PDB entry 6ZIY | electron microscopy, 4.25 A resolution (low resolution: residue-level contacts below are approximate; hydrogen-bond / salt-bridge calls are withheld) | chains L and M of the 15 polymer chains in the assembly

[Chain L]
Name: NADH-quinone oxidoreductase subunit 12
From: Thermus thermophilus
Notes: EC 7.1.1.-
Reference sequence: Q56227 (NQO12_THET8); residue numbers follow UniProt; this construct covers 1-606
Sequence (606 residues; numbered 1 to 606; the number before each row is that of its first residue):
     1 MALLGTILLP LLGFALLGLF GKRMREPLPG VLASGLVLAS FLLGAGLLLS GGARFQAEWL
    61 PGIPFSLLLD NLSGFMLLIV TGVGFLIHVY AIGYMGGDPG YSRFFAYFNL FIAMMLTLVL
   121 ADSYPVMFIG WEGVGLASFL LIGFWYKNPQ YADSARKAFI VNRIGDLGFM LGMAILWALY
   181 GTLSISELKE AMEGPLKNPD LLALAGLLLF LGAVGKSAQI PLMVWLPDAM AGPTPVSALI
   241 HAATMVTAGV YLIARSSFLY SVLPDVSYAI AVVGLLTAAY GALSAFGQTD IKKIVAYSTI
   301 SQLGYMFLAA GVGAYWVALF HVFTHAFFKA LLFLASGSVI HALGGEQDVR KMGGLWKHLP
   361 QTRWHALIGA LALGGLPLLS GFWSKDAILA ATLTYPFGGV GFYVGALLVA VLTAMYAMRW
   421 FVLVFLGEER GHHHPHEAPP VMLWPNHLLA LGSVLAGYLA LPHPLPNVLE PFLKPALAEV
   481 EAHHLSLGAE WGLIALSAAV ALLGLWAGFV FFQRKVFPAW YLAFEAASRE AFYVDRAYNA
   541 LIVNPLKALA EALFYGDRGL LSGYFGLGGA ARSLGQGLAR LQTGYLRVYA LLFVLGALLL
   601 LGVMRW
Unresolved in the structure: 606

[Chain M]
Name: NADH-quinone oxidoreductase subunit 13
From: Thermus thermophilus
Notes: EC 7.1.1.-
Reference sequence: Q56228 (NQO13_THET8); residue numbers follow UniProt; this construct covers 1-469
Sequence (469 residues; each row starts with the number of its first residue):
     1 MVVLAVLLPV VFGALLLLGL PRALGVLGAG LSFLLNLYLF LTHPGGVAHA FQAPLLPGAG
    61 VYWAFGLDGL SALFFLTIAL TVFLGALVAR VEGRFLGLAL LMEGLLLGLF AARDLLVFYV
   121 FFEAALIPAL LMLYLYGGEG RTRALYTFVL FTLVGSLPML AAVLGARLLS GSPTFLLEDL
   181 LAHPLQEEAA FWVFLGFALA FAIKTPLFPL HAWLPPFHQE NHPSGLADAL GTLYKVGVFA
   241 FFRFAIPLAP EGFAQAQGLL LFLAALSALY GAWVAFAAKD FKTLLAYAGL SHMGVAALGV
   301 FSGTPEGAMG GLYLLAASGV YTGGLFLLAG RLYERTGTLE IGRYRGLAQS APGLAALALI
   361 LFLAMVGLPG LSGFPGEFLT LLGAYKASPW LAALAFLSVI ASAAYALTAF QKTFWEEGGS
   421 GVKDLAGAEW GFALLSVLAL LLMGVFPGYF ARGLHPLAEA FAKLLGGGA
Unresolved in the structure: 468-469

[Chain L / chain M interface]
Residue-residue contacts (63):
  Glu58(L) with Gly448(M)
  Trp59(L) with Phe374(M); Gly444(M); Val445(M); Pro447(M); Gly448(M)
  Pro61(L) with Met309(M); Ala451(M)
  Pro125(L) with Phe378(M)
  Phe128(L) with Pro369(M); Phe374(M)
  Ile129(L) with Pro369(M)
  Glu132(L) with Pro369(M)
  Leu136(L) with Leu363(M)
  Phe139(L) with Trp415(M)
  Tyr146(L) with Gln349(M); Trp415(M); Glu416(M)
  Lys147(L) with Trp415(M); Glu417(M)
  Pro149(L) with Glu416(M)
  Ala152(L) with Gln411(M); Trp415(M)
  Asp153(L) with Gln411(M)
  Phe159(L) with Leu407(M)
  Arg163(L) with Val366(M); Gly367(M); Val399(M); Ile400(M); Ala403(M)
  Ile164(L) with Ile400(M)
  Leu167(L) with Phe396(M); Val399(M)
  Met170(L) with Leu381(M); Phe396(M)
  Leu171(L) with Leu381(M); Ala393(M)
  Met173(L) with Phe378(M)
  Ala174(L) with Leu382(M); Tyr385(M)
  Ile175(L) with Tyr385(M)
  Trp177(L) with Leu382(M); Lys386(M)
  Ala178(L) with Tyr385(M)
  Leu546(L) with Trp273(M)
  Leu549(L) with Trp273(M)
  Ala550(L) with Ala277(M)
  Leu553(L) with Tyr270(M); Trp273(M); Val274(M)
  Phe554(L) with Ala277(M)
  Asp557(L) with His211(M); Pro215(M); Tyr270(M); Tyr287(M)
  Leu561(L) with Ala212(M); Pro216(M)
  Tyr564(L) with Phe151(M); Pro209(M); Leu210(M); Ala212(M)
  Phe565(L) with Arg143(M); Thr147(M)
Other interface residues (no listed pair), chain L (45 interface residues in all): Leu60, Arg103, Gly143, Asn148, Arg156, Ile160, Leu183, Lys547, Glu551, Leu560, Arg572
Other interface residues (no listed pair), chain M (49 interface residues in all): Phe276, Pro352, Leu368, Pro375, Ala392, Ala404, Thr408, Tyr449

[In short]
45 residues of chain L and 49 residues of chain M are in contact.
Chain L is NADH-quinone oxidoreductase subunit 12 and chain M is NADH-quinone oxidoreductase subunit 13, both
from Thermus thermophilus; the structure, Respiratory complex I from Thermus thermophilus, NADH dataset, major
state, was determined by electron microscopy, deposited together with 6I0D, 6I1P, 6Q8O, 6Q8W, 6Q8X, 6Y11 and 3
further entries.
